3S70 - chains C and D of the 4 polymer chains in the assembly; structure by X-ray diffraction, 1.62 A resolution.

# Chain C
Protein: Caspase-6
Source organism: Homo sapiens
Notes: EC 3.4.22.59
Reference sequence: P55212 (CASP6_HUMAN); residues 24-293 here = UniProt positions 24-293
Sequence (278 residues; each row starts with the number of its first residue):
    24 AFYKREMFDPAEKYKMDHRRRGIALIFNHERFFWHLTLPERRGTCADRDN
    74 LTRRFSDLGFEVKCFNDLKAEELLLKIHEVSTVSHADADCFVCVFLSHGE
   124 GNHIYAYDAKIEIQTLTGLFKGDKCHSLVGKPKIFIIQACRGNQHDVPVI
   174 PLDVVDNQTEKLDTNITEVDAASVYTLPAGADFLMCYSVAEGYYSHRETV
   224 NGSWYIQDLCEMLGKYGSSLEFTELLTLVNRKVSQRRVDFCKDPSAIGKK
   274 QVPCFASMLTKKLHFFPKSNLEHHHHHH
Unresolved in the structure: 24-30, 176-197, 292-301
Construct notes: expression tag (294-301)
Reported in the primary citation:
  - binding site for cacodylate ion: Cys264

# Chain D
Protein: aldehyde inhibitor Ac-VEID-CHO
Sequence (5 residues; numbered 0 to 4; the number before each row is that of its first residue; numbering starts at 0):
     0 XVEID
Modified residues: ACE (acetyl group) at position 0; Asp4 (aspartic aldehyde; ASA)

# Chain C / chain D interface
Residue-residue contacts (24):
  Arg64(C) - Asp4(D)
  Ser120(C) - Asp4(D)
  His121(C) - Ile3(D)
  His121(C) - Asp4(D)  hydrogen bond (side chain-backbone)
  Gly122(C) - Asp4(D)
  Gln161(C) - Asp4(D)
  Cys163(C) - Ile3(D)  hydrophobic
  Cys163(C) - Asp4(D)  hydrogen bond (side chain-backbone)
  His168(C) - Ile3(D)
  Tyr217(C) - Ile3(D)  hydrophobic
  Ser218(C) - Glu2(D)
  Ser218(C) - Ile3(D)
  Ser218(C) - Asp4(D)  hydrogen bond (backbone-backbone)
  His219(C) - Val1(D)
  His219(C) - Glu2(D)
  His219(C) - Ile3(D)
  Arg220(C) - ACE_0(D)
  Arg220(C) - Val1(D)
  Arg220(C) - Glu2(D)  salt bridge
  Arg220(C) - Ile3(D)
  Arg220(C) - Asp4(D)
  Glu221(C) - ACE_0(D)
  Thr222(C) - ACE_0(D)  hydrogen bond (backbone-backbone)
  Thr222(C) - Glu2(D)
Interface residues without a listed pair, chain C (18 interface residues in all): Glu63, Arg65, Ala162, Trp227, Phe263

# In short
18 residues of chain C and 5 residues of chain D are in contact, with 4 hydrogen bonds and 1 salt bridge.
Polar pairs include Arg220(C)-Glu2(D), His121(C)-Asp4(D) and Cys163(C)-Asp4(D). The paper reports a binding
site for cacodylate ion at Cys264(C).
Here chain C is Caspase-6 (Homo sapiens) and chain D is aldehyde inhibitor Ac-VEID-CHO. Entry 3S70 (Crystal
structure of active caspase-6 bound with Ac-VEID-CHO solved by As-SAD) was determined by X-ray diffraction,
deposited together with 3S2S.
